7BRK - chains A and B of the 3 polymer chains in the assembly; structure by X-ray diffraction, 2.85 A resolution.

Chain A (and B):
Protein: Atrial natriuretic peptide receptor 1
Source organism: Rattus norvegicus
Notes: EC 4.6.1.2; chain B of this document is another copy of the same molecule, construct and numbering; everything in this record applies to it too
UniProtKB: P18910 (ANPRA_RAT); residues 1-435 here correspond to UniProt positions 29-463 (UniProt number = residue number + 28)
Sequence (435 residues; each row starts with the number of its first residue):
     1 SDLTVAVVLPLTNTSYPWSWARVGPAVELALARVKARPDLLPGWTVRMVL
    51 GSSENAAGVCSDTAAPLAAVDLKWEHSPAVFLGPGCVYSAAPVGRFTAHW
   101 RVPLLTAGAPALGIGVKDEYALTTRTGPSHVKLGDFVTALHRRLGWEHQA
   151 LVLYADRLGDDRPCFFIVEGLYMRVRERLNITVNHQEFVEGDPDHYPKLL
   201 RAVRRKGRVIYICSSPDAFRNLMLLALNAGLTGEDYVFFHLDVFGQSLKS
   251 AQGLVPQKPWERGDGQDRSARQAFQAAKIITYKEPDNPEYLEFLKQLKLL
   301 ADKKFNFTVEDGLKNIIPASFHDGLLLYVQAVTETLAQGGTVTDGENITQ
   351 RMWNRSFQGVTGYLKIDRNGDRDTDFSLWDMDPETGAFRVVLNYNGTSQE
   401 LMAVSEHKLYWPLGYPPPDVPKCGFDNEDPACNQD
Unresolved in the structure: 427-435
Disulfide bonds: Cys60-Cys86, Cys164-Cys213
Covalent attachments: glycan linked to Asn13; N-acetylglucosamine (NAG) linked to Asn395

Interface between chain A and chain B:
Pairs across the interface - 14 pairs, chain A then chain B:
  Asp62(A) with Arg95(B), salt bridge
  Thr63(A) with Arg95(B); Phe96(B)
  Pro66(A) with Phe96(B), hydrophobic
  Leu67(A) with Phe96(B), hydrophobic; His99(B)
  Val70(A) with Val70(B), hydrophobic
  Trp74(A) with Trp74(B), hydrophobic
  Arg95(A) with Asp62(B), salt bridge; Thr63(B), hydrogen bond
  Phe96(A) with Thr63(B); Pro66(B), hydrophobic; Leu67(B), hydrophobic
  His99(A) with Leu67(B)
Other interface residues (no listed pair), chain A (12 interface residues in all): Asp71, Trp100, Glu119
Other interface residues (no listed pair), chain B (12 interface residues in all): Asp71, Trp100, Glu119

Summary:
Chain A and chain B each contribute 12 residues to their interface, with 1 hydrogen bond and 2 salt bridges.
Polar contacts include Asp62(A)-Arg95(B) and Arg95(A)-Thr63(B). N-acetylglucosamine is covalently linked to
Asn395(A).
Chain A and chain B are both Atrial natriuretic peptide receptor 1 (Rattus norvegicus); the structure, Atrial
Natriuretic Peptide Receptor complexed with deletion mutant of human Atrial Natriuretic Peptide[5-27], was
determined by X-ray diffraction.
